1AQM - chain A; structure by X-ray diffraction, 1.85 A resolution.

== Chain A ==
Protein: Alpha-amylase
From: Pseudoalteromonas haloplanktis
Notes: EC 3.2.1.1
UniProt: P29957 (AMY_ALTHA); residues 1-453 here correspond to UniProt positions 25-477 (UniProt number = residue number + 24)
Chain sequence (453 residues; row label = number of the first residue in the row):
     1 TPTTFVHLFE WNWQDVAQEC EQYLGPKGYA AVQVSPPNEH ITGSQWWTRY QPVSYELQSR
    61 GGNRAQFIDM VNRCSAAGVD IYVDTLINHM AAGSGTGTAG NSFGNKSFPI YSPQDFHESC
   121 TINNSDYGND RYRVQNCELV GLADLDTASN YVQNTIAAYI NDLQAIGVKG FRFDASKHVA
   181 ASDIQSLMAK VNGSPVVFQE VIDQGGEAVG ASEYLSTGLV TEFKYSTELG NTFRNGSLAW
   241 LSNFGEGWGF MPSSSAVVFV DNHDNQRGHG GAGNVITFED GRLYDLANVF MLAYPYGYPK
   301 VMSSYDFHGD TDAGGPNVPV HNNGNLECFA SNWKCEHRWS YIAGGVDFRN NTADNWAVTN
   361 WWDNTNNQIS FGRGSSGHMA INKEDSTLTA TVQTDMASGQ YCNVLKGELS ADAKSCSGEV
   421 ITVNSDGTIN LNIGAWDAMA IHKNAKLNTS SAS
Unresolved in the structure: 449-453
Disulfide bonds: Cys20-Cys74, Cys120-Cys137, Cys328-Cys335, Cys402-Cys416
Bound ions: Ca2+: Asn88, Gln135, Asp144, His178
From the paper describing this entry:
  - catalytic residues: Asp174, Glu200, Asp264
  - binding site for 2-amino-2-hydroxymethyl-propane-1,3-diol: Asp174, Glu200, Asp264

== Overview ==
Asn88, Gln135, Asp144 and His178 coordinate Ca2+. From the paper: catalytic residues Asp174, Glu200 and
Asp264; a binding site for 2-amino-2-hydroxymethyl-propane-1,3-diol at Asp174, Glu200 and Asp264.
Chain A is Alpha-amylase (Pseudoalteromonas haloplanktis); the structure, Alpha-amylase from alteromonas
haloplanctis complexed with tris, was determined by X-ray diffraction (same publication as 1AQH).
